PDB entry 1J1V | X-ray diffraction, 2.10 A resolution | chains B and A of the 3 polymer chains in the assembly

# Chain B
Molecule: 13-nt DNA strand
Sequence (13 nucleotides; numbered 101 to 113; the number before each row is that of its first residue):
   101 TGTTATCCAC AGG

# Chain A
Protein: Chromosomal replication initiator protein dnaA
Source organism: Escherichia coli
Notes: fragment: DNA binding domain, DnaA domainIV
UniProtKB: P03004 (DNAA_ECOLI); residue numbers follow UniProt; this construct covers 374-467
Sequence (94 residues; each row starts with the number of its first residue):
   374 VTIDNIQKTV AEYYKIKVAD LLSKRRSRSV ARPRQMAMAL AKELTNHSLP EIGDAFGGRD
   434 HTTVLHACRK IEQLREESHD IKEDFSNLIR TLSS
Differences from the reference sequence: modified residue (409, 411)
Modified / non-standard residues: Mse409 (selenomethionine; parent Met); Mse411 (selenomethionine; parent Met)
Curated features (UniProtKB/Swiss-Prot):
  - mutagenesis: Arg399 (R399A: DARS1 no longer stimulates ADP release from ADP-DnaA, does not bind DNA. ATP-DnaA is no longer hydrolyzed by datA-IHF), Leu417 (L417P: Decreased DNA-binding; protein does not localize to the nucleoid, forms inclusion bodies at cell pole(s)), Thr435 (T435M: DARS1 no longer stimulates ADP release from ADP-DnaA, does not bind DNA)
Reported in the primary citation:
  - binding site for the 13-nt DNA strand (chain B): Arg399, Arg401, Arg405, Arg407, Gln408, Arg432, Asp433, Thr435, Thr436, His439, Lys443
  - binding site for the 13-nt DNA strand: Arg399, Ser400, Lys415, Ser421, Leu422, Pro423, His434, Arg442
  - specificity-determining residues: Arg399, His434 (proposed by the authors, not directly observed)
  - mutagenesis - T436A, K443E: decreased binding to DNA (citing earlier work)
  - specificity-determining residues: Arg399, His434

# Interface between chain B and chain A
Pairs across the interface - 19 pairs, chain B then chain A:
  DA105(B) with Arg399(A), hydrogen bond to the base; Arg405(A), salt bridge to the phosphate; Gln408(A), hydrogen bond to the phosphate; His439(A), salt bridge to the phosphate; Lys443(A), phosphate contact
  DT106(B) with Arg399(A), sugar contact; Arg407(A), salt bridge to the phosphate; Mse411(A), phosphate contact; Arg432(A), salt bridge to the phosphate; Thr436(A), sugar contact; His439(A), base contact
  DC107(B) with Gly431(A), phosphate contact; Arg432(A), phosphate contact; Asp433(A), hydrogen bond to the phosphate; Thr435(A), base contact; Thr436(A), hydrogen bond to the phosphate
  DC108(B) with Asp433(A), base contact; Thr435(A), hydrogen bond to the base
  DA109(B) with Thr435(A), base contact
Also at the interface, not in a pair above, chain B (6 interface residues in all): DT104
Also at the interface, not in a pair above, chain A (14 interface residues in all): Arg401, Ala404

# In short
6 residues of chain B and 14 residues of chain A are in contact, with 5 hydrogen bonds and 4 salt bridges.
Polar pairs include DA105(B)-Arg399(A), DC108(B)-Thr435(A) and DA105(B)-Gln408(A). From the paper: a binding
site for the 13-nt DNA strand (chain B) at Arg399(A), Arg401(A) and Arg405(A) among others; T436A and K443E of
chain A reduce binding to DNA.
Here chain B is a 13-nt DNA strand and chain A is Chromosomal replication initiator protein dnaA (Escherichia
coli). Entry 1J1V (Crystal structure of DnaA domainIV complexed with DnaAbox DNA) was determined by X-ray
diffraction.
